PDB entry 8FWE | electron microscopy, 3.46 A resolution | chains AC and R5 of the 102 polymer chains in the assembly

== Chain AC ==
Molecule: Portal protein, gp7
Organism: Agrobacterium phage Milano
UniProtKB: A0A482MFW7 (A0A482MFW7_9CAUD); residues 1-420 here = UniProt positions 1-420
Sequence (420 residues; numbered 1 to 420; the number before each row is that of its first residue):
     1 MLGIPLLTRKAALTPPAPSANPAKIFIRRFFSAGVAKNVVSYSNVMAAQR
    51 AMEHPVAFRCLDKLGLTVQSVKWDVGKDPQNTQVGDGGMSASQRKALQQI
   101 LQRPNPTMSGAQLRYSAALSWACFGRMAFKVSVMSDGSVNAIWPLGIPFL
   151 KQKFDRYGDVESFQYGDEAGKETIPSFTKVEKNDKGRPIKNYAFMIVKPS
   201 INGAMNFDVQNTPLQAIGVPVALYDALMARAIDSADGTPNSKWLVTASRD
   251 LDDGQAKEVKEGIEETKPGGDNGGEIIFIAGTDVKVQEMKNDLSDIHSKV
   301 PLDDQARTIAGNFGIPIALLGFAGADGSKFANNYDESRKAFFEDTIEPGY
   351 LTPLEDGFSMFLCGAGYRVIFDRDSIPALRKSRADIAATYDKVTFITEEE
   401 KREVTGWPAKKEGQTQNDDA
Disordered / not traced: 1-15, 321-333, 410-420

== Chain R5 ==
Molecule: Neck 1 protein, gp14
Organism: Agrobacterium phage Milano
UniProtKB: A0A482MHL8 (A0A482MHL8_9CAUD); residue numbers follow UniProt; this construct covers 1-202
Sequence (202 residues; numbered 1 to 202; the number before each row is that of its first residue):
     1 MNLDTLLPLQTIREHAKCDDNPRVTDDLLKLYREAAFEAAELYTGLSFTP
    51 EKTIVEPIRLKGRRGKIILSATPIAGRPVVFYGGGLGSPLELIPRPGSNV
   101 LFFPYGSPDRFQTWGDCHTCDVESQLMATYVTGRRCENSVPAGIIIGILK
   151 LIAWNINNPGDEVMSVRNTLNANAQGLIGGTNNGAVISGAQDEWFRYRRV
   201 LL
Disordered / not traced: 1, 104-123

== Chain AC / chain R5 interface ==
Residue-residue contacts (22):
  Gln255(AC) - Val200(R5)
  Glu258(AC) - Arg199(R5)
  Glu258(AC) - Val200(R5)
  Glu258(AC) - Leu201(R5)
  Glu258(AC) - Leu202(R5)  hydrogen bond (side chain-backbone)
  Val259(AC) - Val200(R5)  hydrophobic
  Val259(AC) - Leu202(R5)
  Gly262(AC) - Leu202(R5)
  Ile263(AC) - Leu202(R5)
  Gly270(AC) - Arg64(R5)  hydrogen bond (backbone-side chain)
  Asp271(AC) - Arg64(R5)  hydrogen bond (backbone-side chain)
  Asp271(AC) - Phe102(R5)
  Asn272(AC) - Lys66(R5)
  Asn272(AC) - Leu202(R5)
  Ile277(AC) - Leu202(R5)  hydrophobic
  Phe278(AC) - Leu201(R5)
  Phe278(AC) - Leu202(R5)
  Ile279(AC) - Leu201(R5)
  Ile279(AC) - Leu202(R5)  hydrophobic
  Ala280(AC) - Val200(R5)
  Ala280(AC) - Leu201(R5)
  Thr282(AC) - Phe195(R5)
Other interface residues (no listed pair), chain AC (15 interface residues in all): Gly273, Glu275
Other interface residues (no listed pair), chain R5 (9 interface residues in all): Arg198

== Overview ==
The interface between chain AC and chain R5 involves 15 residues on one side and 9 on the other; the contacts
include 3 hydrogen bonds. Among the polar pairs are Glu258(AC)-Leu202(R5), Gly270(AC)-Arg64(R5) and
Asp271(AC)-Arg64(R5).
Chain AC is Portal protein, gp7 and chain R5 is Neck 1 protein, gp14, both from Agrobacterium phage Milano;
the structure, Neck structure of Agrobacterium phage Milano, C3 symmetry, was determined by electron
microscopy (same publication as 8FWG, 8FWM, 8FXP and 8FXR).
